PDB entry 6I1X | electron microscopy, 3.70 A resolution | chains I and K of the 15 polymer chains in the assembly

# Chain I (and K)
Name: Type II secretion system protein D
Organism: Aeromonas hydrophila
Notes: chain K of this document is another copy of the same molecule, construct and numbering; everything in this record applies to it too
UniProtKB: P31780 (GSPD_AERHY); residues 97-620 here correspond to UniProt positions 122-645 (UniProt number = residue number + 25)
Chain sequence (524 residues; row label = number of the first residue in the row):
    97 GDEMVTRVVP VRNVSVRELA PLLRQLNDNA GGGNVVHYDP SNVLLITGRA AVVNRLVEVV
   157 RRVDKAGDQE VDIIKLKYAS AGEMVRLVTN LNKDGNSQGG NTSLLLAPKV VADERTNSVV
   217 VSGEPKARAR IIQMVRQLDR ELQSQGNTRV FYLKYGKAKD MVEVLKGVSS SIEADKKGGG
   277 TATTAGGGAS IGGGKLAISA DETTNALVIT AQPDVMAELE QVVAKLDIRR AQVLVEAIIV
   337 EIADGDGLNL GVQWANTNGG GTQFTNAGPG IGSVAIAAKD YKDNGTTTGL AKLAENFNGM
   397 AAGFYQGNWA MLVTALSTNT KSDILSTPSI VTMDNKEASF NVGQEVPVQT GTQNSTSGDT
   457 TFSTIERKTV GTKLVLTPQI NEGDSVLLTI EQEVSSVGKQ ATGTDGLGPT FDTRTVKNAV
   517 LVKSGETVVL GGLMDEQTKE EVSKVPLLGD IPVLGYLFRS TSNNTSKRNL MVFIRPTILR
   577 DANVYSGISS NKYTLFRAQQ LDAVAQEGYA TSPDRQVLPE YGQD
Disordered / not traced: 267-291, 447-459
Construct notes: conflict Glu237 (Asp262 in P31780), Leu472 (Val497 in P31780)

# Interface between chain I and chain K
Residue-residue contacts (6; chain I residue first):
  Glu603(I) with Glu536(K)
  Tyr605(I) with Pro548(K)
  Ser608(I) with Asn559(K), hydrogen bond (backbone-side chain)
  Asp610(I) with Thr534(K)
  Gln612(I) with Glu532(K), hydrogen bond; Thr534(K)
Also at the interface, not in a pair above, chain I (7 interface residues in all): Ala606, Pro609
Also at the interface, not in a pair above, chain K (7 interface residues in all): Leu344, Arg555

# Overview
Chain I and chain K each contribute 7 residues to their interface; the contacts include 2 hydrogen bonds.
Polar pairs include Ser608(I)-Asn559(K) and Gln612(I)-Glu532(K).
Both chains are Type II secretion system protein D (Aeromonas hydrophila). Entry 6I1X (Aeromonas hydrophila
ExeD) was determined by electron microscopy, deposited together with 6I1Y and 6I2V.
